3PTX - chains C and D of the 6 polymer chains in the assembly; structure by X-ray diffraction, 3.00 A resolution.

== Chain C (and D) ==
Name: Nucleoprotein
From: Vesicular stomatitis Indiana virus
Notes: chain D of this document is another copy of the same molecule, construct and numbering; everything in this record applies to it too
UniProtKB: P03521 (NCAP_VSIVA); residues 2-422 here = UniProt positions 2-422
Chain sequence (421 residues; numbered 2 to 422; the number before each row is that of its first residue):
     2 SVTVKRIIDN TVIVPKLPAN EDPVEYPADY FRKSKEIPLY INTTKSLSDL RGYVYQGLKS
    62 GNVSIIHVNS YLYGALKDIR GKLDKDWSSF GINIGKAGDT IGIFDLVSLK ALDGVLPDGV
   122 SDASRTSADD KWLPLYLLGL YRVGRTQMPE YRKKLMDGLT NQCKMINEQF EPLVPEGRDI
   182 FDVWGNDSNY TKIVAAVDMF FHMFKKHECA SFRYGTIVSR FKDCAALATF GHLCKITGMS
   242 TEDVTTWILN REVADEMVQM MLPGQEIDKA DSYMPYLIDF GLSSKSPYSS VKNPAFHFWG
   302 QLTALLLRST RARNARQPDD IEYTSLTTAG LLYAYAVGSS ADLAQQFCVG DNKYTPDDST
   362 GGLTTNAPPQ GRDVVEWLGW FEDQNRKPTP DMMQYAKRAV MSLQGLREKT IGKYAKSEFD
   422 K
Not modelled in the structure: 358-365 (chain D: 359-363)
Metal / ion sites: uranyl (VI) ion (4 sites), coordinated by Asp123, Glu253, Glu323, Asp343, Asp384
UniProt features mapped onto this chain:
  - binding site (RNA): Arg143, Tyr152, Lys206, Arg214, Lys286, Arg317, Arg408
From the paper describing this entry:
  - binding site for the 45-nt RNA strand: Asn187

== Interface between chain C and chain D ==
Contacting residue pairs (106; chain C residue first):
  Ser2(C) with Glu243(D); Asp244(D), hydrogen bond
  Val5(C) with Glu243(D)
  Arg7(C) with Arg252(D); Ala255(D); Asp256(D), salt bridge; Val259(D)
  Ile14(C) with Met258(D); Val259(D), hydrophobic; Met262(D), hydrophobic
  Val15(C) with Met262(D)
  Pro16(C) with Thr242(D), hydrogen bond (backbone-side chain); Glu243(D); Thr246(D); Met262(D), hydrophobic
  Lys17(C) with Phe231(D); Met262(D), hydrogen bond (side chain-backbone); Leu263(D); Pro264(D); Ile268(D); Asp269(D)
  Leu18(C) with Gly232(D); Thr242(D); Asp269(D)
  Pro19(C) with Phe222(D), hydrophobic; Leu228(D), hydrophobic; Ile268(D)
  Ala20(C) with Asp269(D)
  Glu22(C) with Ala271(D)
  Glu26(C) with Lys207(D), salt bridge
  Gly178(C) with Thr161(D)
  Arg179(C) with Thr161(D)
  Asp180(C) with Cys164(D)
  Val184(C) with Cys164(D); Lys165(D)
  Asn187(C) with Lys165(D)
  Thr246(C) with Phe348(D)
  Thr247(C) with Phe348(D); Cys349(D)
  Ile249(C) with Ala345(D); Gln347(D), hydrogen bond (backbone-backbone); Phe348(D), hydrophobic
  Leu250(C) with Asp343(D); Leu344(D), hydrophobic; Ala345(D), hydrogen bond (backbone-backbone); Gln346(D); Gln347(D)
  Asn251(C) with Gln347(D)
  Arg252(C) with Gln347(D), hydrogen bond (backbone-side chain)
  Ala255(C) with Gln347(D); Phe348(D), hydrophobic
  Val259(C) with Phe348(D), hydrophobic
  Ser285(C) with Lys207(D)
  Gln318(C) with Arg309(D); Thr311(D)
  Asp320(C) with Thr311(D), hydrogen bond
  Asp321(C) with His233(D), salt bridge; Lys236(D); Arg312(D), salt bridge
  Ile322(C) with Lys236(D); Ile237(D)
  Glu323(C) with Lys236(D); Ile237(D); Thr238(D); Gly239(D), hydrogen bond (side chain-backbone); Val338(D); Asp343(D); Arg373(D), salt bridge
  Tyr324(C) with Ile237(D), hydrophobic; Leu308(D); Arg309(D); Ser310(D); Thr311(D), hydrogen bond
  Thr325(C) with Leu308(D); Arg309(D); Gly339(D); Ala342(D); Tyr396(D)
  Ser326(C) with Ala342(D); Asp343(D); Arg373(D), hydrogen bond
  Thr329(C) with Ala342(D); Leu344(D)
  Ala330(C) with Leu344(D), hydrophobic
  Asp374(C) with Asp352(D)
  Val376(C) with Gln346(D); Asp352(D); Asn353(D); Lys354(D)
  Leu379(C) with Gln346(D); Lys354(D)
  Gly380(C) with Lys354(D)
  Glu383(C) with Lys354(D); Thr356(D)
  Asn386(C) with Leu364(D)
  Arg387(C) with Ser340(D); Ala342(D), hydrogen bond (side chain-backbone); Asp343(D); Leu344(D)
  Lys388(C) with Ser340(D); Pro369(D)
  Tyr415(C) with Arg309(D)
  Ser418(C) with Ser403(D)
  Glu419(C) with Arg309(D), salt bridge
  Lys422(C) with Arg399(D), hydrogen bond (side chain-backbone); Met402(D)
Also at the interface, not in a pair above, chain C (54 interface residues in all): Val3, Asn21, Gly62, Asp183, Met258, Phe382
Also at the interface, not in a pair above, chain D (61 interface residues in all): Asn168, Cys235, Met240, Asp272, Ser341, Asp358

== Overview ==
54 residues of chain C and 61 residues of chain D are in contact, with 12 hydrogen bonds and 6 salt bridges.
Polar pairs include Arg7(C)-Asp256(D), Glu26(C)-Lys207(D) and Asp321(C)-His233(D). Curated annotation
(UniProt) lists 7 RNA-binding residues on chain C. The paper reports a binding site for the 45-nt RNA strand
at Asn187(C).
Both chains are Nucleoprotein (Vesicular stomatitis Indiana virus). Entry 3PTX (Crystal Structure of a
vesicular stomatitis virus nucleocapsid-polyA complex) was determined by X-ray diffraction together with 3PTO,
3PU0, 3PU1 and 3PU4 from the same study.
